3OJT - chains B and C of the 4 polymer chains in the assembly; structure by X-ray diffraction, 1.70 A resolution.

Chain B (and C):
Molecule: Homoprotocatechuate 2,3-dioxygenase
From: Brevibacterium fuscum
Notes: chain C of this document is another copy of the same molecule, construct and numbering; everything in this record applies to it too
Reference sequence: Q45135 (Q45135_9MICO); residue numbers follow UniProt; this construct covers 1-365
Amino-acid sequence (365 residues; row label = number of the first residue in the row):
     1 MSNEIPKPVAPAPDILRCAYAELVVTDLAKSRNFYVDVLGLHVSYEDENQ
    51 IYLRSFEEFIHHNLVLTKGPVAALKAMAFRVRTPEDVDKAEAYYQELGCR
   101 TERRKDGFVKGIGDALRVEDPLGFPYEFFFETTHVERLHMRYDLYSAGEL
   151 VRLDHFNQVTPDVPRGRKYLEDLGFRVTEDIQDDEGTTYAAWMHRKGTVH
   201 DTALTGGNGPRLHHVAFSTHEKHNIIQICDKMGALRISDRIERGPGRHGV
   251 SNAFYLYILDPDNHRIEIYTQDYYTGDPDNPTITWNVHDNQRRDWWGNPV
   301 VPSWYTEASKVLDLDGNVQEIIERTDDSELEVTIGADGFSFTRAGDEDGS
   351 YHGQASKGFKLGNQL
Not modelled in the structure: 1-3, 363-365 (chain C: 1-3, 358-365)
Bound ions: Fe2+: His155, His214, Glu267; Ca2+: Asp184, Glu185

Chain B / chain C interface:
Pairs across the interface (20; chain B residue first):
  Met140(B) with Ala234(C)
  Tyr142(B) with Gln227(C), hydrogen bond (backbone-side chain); Asp230(C); Lys231(C); Ala234(C)
  Asp143(B) with Ala234(C); Leu235(C)
  Tyr145(B) with Gln227(C)
  Ala147(B) with Tyr145(C), hydrophobic; Ala147(C)
  His223(B) with His223(C)
  Gln227(B) with Tyr142(C), hydrogen bond (side chain-backbone); Tyr145(C)
  Asp230(B) with Tyr142(C)
  Lys231(B) with Tyr142(C); Asp143(C)
  Ala234(B) with Met140(C); Tyr142(C); Asp143(C)
  Leu235(B) with Asp143(C)
Also at the interface, not in a pair above, chain B (14 interface residues in all): Arg141, Ser146, Glu221
Also at the interface, not in a pair above, chain C (14 interface residues in all): Arg141, Ser146, Glu221

Overview:
The chain B/chain C interface involves 14 residues from each chain; the contacts include 2 hydrogen bonds. The
hydrogen-bonded pair is Tyr142(B)-Gln227(C). His155(B), His214(B) and Glu267(B) form the Fe2+ site. Asp184(B)
and Glu185(B) form the Ca2+ site.
Chain B and chain C are both Homoprotocatechuate 2,3-dioxygenase (Brevibacterium fuscum); the structure,
Structure of native Fe-containing Homoprotocatechuate 2,3-Dioxygenase at 1.70 Ang resolution, was determined
by X-ray diffraction (same publication as 3OJJ, 3OJK and 3OJN).
